PDB entry 1YHU | X-ray diffraction, 3.15 A resolution | chains J and K of the 24 polymer chains in the assembly

# Chain J
Molecule: Giant hemoglobins B chain
From: Riftia pachyptila
Reference sequence: P80592 (GLBB_RIFPA); residue numbers follow UniProt; this construct covers 1-144
Chain sequence (144 residues; each row starts with the number of its first residue):
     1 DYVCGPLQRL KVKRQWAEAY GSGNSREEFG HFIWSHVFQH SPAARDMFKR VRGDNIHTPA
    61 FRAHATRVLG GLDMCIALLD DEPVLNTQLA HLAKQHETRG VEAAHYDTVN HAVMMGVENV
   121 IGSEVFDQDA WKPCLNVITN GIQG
Disulfides: C4-C134
Ion coordination: Zn2+ site 1: H31, H57 (shared with 1 residue of chain F); Zn2+ site 2: H36, H40, H111; heme Fe: H96 (together with oxygen molecule); Zn2+ site 3: E118 (shared with 2 residues of chain B)
Residues lining bound ligands:
  - heme (HEM): M47, F48, R50, V51, H64, R67, V68, G71, L72, L92, Q95, H96, R99, V101, H105, Y106, V109, N110, T139, I142
  - oxygen molecule (OXY): W34, F48, H64, V68, H96
Curated features (UniProtKB/Swiss-Prot):
  - binding site (heme b): H96

# Chain K
Molecule: hemoglobin B1a chain
From: Riftia pachyptila
Reference sequence: Q8IFK2 (Q8IFK2_RIFPA); residues 16-133 here correspond to UniProt positions 1-118 (UniProt number = residue number - 15)
Chain sequence (148 residues; row label = number of the first residue in the row):
     1 AANCADAAAA IVQAQWEDVW SAAAAAASRV SAGEEVFAAL FKMVPAAKNL FTRVNVADIN
    61 SPEFQGHVVR VMGGLDILIN ALDDIPTLES MLDHLAGQHA VRDGVTGAGF QLMATVLMES
   121 LPQVVEGFNP DAWASCLAGI AAAISSAL
Disulfides: C4-C136
Ion coordination: heme Fe: H99 (together with oxygen molecule)
Residues lining bound ligands:
  - heme (HEM): L40, L50, F51, R53, V54, H67, R70, V71, G74, L75, L78, L95, Q98, H99, R102, V105, G109, F110, M113, I144
  - oxygen molecule (OXY): F37, F51, H67, V71, H99

# Interface between chain J and chain K
Residue-residue contacts (18; chain J residue first):
  P6(J) with E35(K)
  L7(J) with E35(K); S120(K); Q123(K); V124(K), hydrophobic
  Q8(J) with Q123(K)
  L10(J) with S28(K); S31(K)
  K11(J) with P122(K); Q123(K), hydrogen bond (side chain-backbone); V124(K); V125(K), hydrogen bond (side chain-backbone)
  R14(J) with D18(K), salt bridge; V124(K), hydrogen bond (side chain-backbone); E126(K)
  Q15(J) with E126(K)
  V125(J) with E126(K)
  D127(J) with Q123(K)
Also at the interface, not in a pair above, chain J (11 interface residues in all): E18, D80
Also at the interface, not in a pair above, chain K (13 interface residues in all): V19, A27, G127

# Overview
11 residues of chain J face 13 of chain K across their interface, with 3 hydrogen bonds and 1 salt bridge.
Polar pairs include R14(J)-D18(K), K11(J)-Q123(K) and K11(J)-V125(K). Chain J binds heme and oxygen molecule.
Chain K binds heme and oxygen molecule.
Chain J is Giant hemoglobins B chain and chain K is hemoglobin B1a chain, both from Riftia pachyptila; the
structure, Crystal structure of Riftia pachyptila C1 hemoglobin reveals novel assembly of 24 subunits, was
determined by X-ray diffraction.
